PDB entry 7ZWK | X-ray diffraction, 2.00 A resolution | chains A and B of the 3 polymer chains in the assembly

Chain A:
Molecule: Serine protease subunit NS2B
From: Zika virus
UniProtKB: Q32ZE1 (POLG_ZIKV); residues 46-96 here correspond to UniProt positions 1414-1464 (UniProt number = residue number + 1368)
Amino-acid sequence (53 residues; row label = number of the first residue in the row):
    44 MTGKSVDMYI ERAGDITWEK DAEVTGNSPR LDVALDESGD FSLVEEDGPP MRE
Not modelled in the structure: 44-49, 88-96
Sequence notes: initiating methionine (44); expression tag (45)
Swiss-Prot annotation at these positions:
  - region: Ile-53 to Pro-92 (Interacts with and activates NS3 protease)

Chain B:
Molecule: Serine protease NS3
From: Zika virus
Notes: EC 3.4.21.91, 3.6.1.15, 3.6.4.13
UniProtKB: Q32ZE1 (POLG_ZIKV); residues 1-177 here correspond to UniProt positions 1499-1675 (UniProt number = residue number + 1498)
Amino-acid sequence (178 residues; row label = number of the first residue in the row; numbering starts at 0):
     0 GSGALWDVPA PKEVKKGETT DGVYRVMTRR LLGSTQVGVG VMQEGVFHTM WHVTKGAALR
    60 SGEGRLDPYW GDVKQDLVSY CGPWKLDAAW DGLSEVQLLA VPPGERAKNI QTLPGIFKTK
   120 DGDIGAVALD YPAGTSGSPI LDKCGRVIGL YGNGVVIKNG SYVSAITQGK REEETPVE
Not modelled in the structure: 0-17, 171-177
Sequence notes: expression tag (0); conflict Lys-107 (Arg1605 in Q32ZE1)
Swiss-Prot annotation at these positions:
  - active site (Charge relay system): His-51, Asp-75, Ser-135

Interface between chain A and chain B:
Residue-residue contacts (97; chain A residue first):
  Asp-50(A) with Thr-27(B); Arg-28(B)
  Met-51(A) with Met-26(B); Val-36(B), hydrophobic; Val-52(B); Thr-53(B); Leu-58(B); Arg-59(B), hydrogen bond (backbone-backbone)
  Tyr-52(A) with Arg-24(B); Val-25(B); Met-26(B), hydrogen bond (backbone-backbone); Arg-28(B); Arg-59(B)
  Ile-53(A) with Tyr-23(B), hydrophobic; Arg-24(B); Met-41(B), hydrophobic; Phe-46(B), hydrophobic; Arg-59(B), hydrogen bond (backbone-backbone); Ser-60(B); Leu-65(B), hydrophobic
  Glu-54(A) with Tyr-23(B); Arg-24(B), hydrogen bond (backbone-backbone); Met-26(B)
  Arg-55(A) with Thr-19(B); Asp-20(B), hydrogen bond (side chain-backbone); Gly-21(B); Val-22(B); Tyr-23(B)
  Ala-56(A) with Val-22(B), hydrogen bond (backbone-backbone); Val-100(B), hydrophobic; Ala-106(B)
  Gly-57(A) with Gly-21(B); Val-22(B), hydrogen bond (backbone-backbone)
  Asp-58(A) with Leu-98(B)
  Ile-59(A) with Gly-21(B); Val-22(B); Val-40(B), hydrophobic; Leu-98(B), hydrophobic; Leu-140(B), hydrophobic; Gly-144(B); Val-146(B), hydrophobic
  Thr-60(A) with Asn-108(B), hydrogen bond (backbone-side chain); Leu-140(B)
  Trp-61(A) with Glu-94(B); Val-95(B); Gln-96(B); Gln-110(B); Leu-140(B); Asp-141(B); Lys-142(B)
  Glu-62(A) with Gln-96(B), hydrogen bond (backbone-side chain); Asn-108(B)
  Ala-65(A) with Gln-96(B); Asn-108(B)
  Glu-66(A) with Ile-109(B); Gln-110(B), hydrogen bond (backbone-backbone)
  Val-67(A) with Glu-94(B); Gln-110(B)
  Thr-68(A) with Ile-109(B); Gln-110(B), hydrogen bond (backbone-backbone); Thr-111(B), hydrogen bond (backbone-side chain); Leu-128(B)
  Gly-69(A) with Thr-111(B); Ala-127(B)
  Asn-70(A) with Leu-112(B); Ala-127(B)
  Ser-71(A) with Leu-112(B), hydrogen bond (side chain-backbone); Pro-113(B); Gly-114(B)
  Pro-72(A) with Gly-114(B); Ile-115(B), hydrogen bond (backbone-backbone); Ala-127(B); Val-162(B), hydrophobic
  Arg-73(A) with Ile-115(B)
  Leu-74(A) with Ile-115(B), hydrogen bond (backbone-backbone); Phe-116(B); Lys-117(B), hydrogen bond (backbone-backbone); Ile-156(B), hydrophobic
  Asp-75(A) with Lys-117(B)
  Val-76(A) with Phe-116(B), hydrophobic; Lys-117(B), hydrogen bond (backbone-backbone); Thr-118(B)
  Leu-78(A) with Lys-73(B)
  Asp-79(A) with Lys-73(B)
  Glu-80(A) with Lys-73(B)
  Ser-81(A) with Val-72(B)
  Gly-82(A) with Val-72(B); Lys-73(B); Asn-152(B), hydrogen bond (backbone-side chain)
  Phe-84(A) with Phe-116(B), hydrophobic; Asn-152(B); Gly-153(B); Val-154(B), hydrophobic; Ala-164(B), hydrophobic
  Ser-85(A) with Val-154(B)
  Leu-86(A) with Val-155(B); Ile-156(B), hydrophobic
Other interface residues (no listed pair), chain B (57 interface residues in all): Ser-33, Ala-57, Ile-123, Pro-138

In short:
33 residues of chain A and 57 residues of chain B are in contact, with 18 hydrogen bonds. Among the polar
pairs are Arg-55(A)/Asp-20(B), Thr-60(A)/Asn-108(B) and Glu-62(A)/Gln-96(B). UniProt lists 3 active-site
residues on chain B.
Chain A is Serine protease subunit NS2B and chain B is Serine protease NS3, both from Zika virus; the
structure, Crystal Structure of Unlinked NS2B-NS3 Protease from Zika Virus in Complex with Inhibitor MI-2162,
was determined by X-ray diffraction.
